PDB entry 5NG1 | X-ray diffraction, 2.20 A resolution | chains D and E of the 6 polymer chains in the assembly

# Chain D
Molecule: Tubulin beta-2B chain
From: Bos taurus
Reference sequence: Q6B856 (TBB2B_BOVIN); the author numbering skips numbers that UniProt does not, so the offset changes along the chain: 1-42 = UniProt 1-42; 45-360 = UniProt 43-358; 369-455 = UniProt 359-445
Amino-acid sequence (445 residues; row label = number of the first residue in the row; note: 10 numbers in that range are skipped by the numbering (no residue carries them; nothing is unmodelled there)):
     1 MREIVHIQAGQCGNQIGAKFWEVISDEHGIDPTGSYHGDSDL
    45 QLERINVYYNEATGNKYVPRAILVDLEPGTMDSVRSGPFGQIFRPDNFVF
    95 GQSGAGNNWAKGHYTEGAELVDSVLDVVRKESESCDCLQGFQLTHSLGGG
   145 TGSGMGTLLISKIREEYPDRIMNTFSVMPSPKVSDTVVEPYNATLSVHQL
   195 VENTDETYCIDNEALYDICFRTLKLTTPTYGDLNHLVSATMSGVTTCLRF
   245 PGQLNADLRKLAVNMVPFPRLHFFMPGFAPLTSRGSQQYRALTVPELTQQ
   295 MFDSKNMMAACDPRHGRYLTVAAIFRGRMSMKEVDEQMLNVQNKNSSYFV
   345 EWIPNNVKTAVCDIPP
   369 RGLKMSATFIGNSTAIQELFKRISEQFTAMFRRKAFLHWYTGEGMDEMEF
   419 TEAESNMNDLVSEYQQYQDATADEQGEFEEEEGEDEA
Disordered / not traced: 442-455
Glycans and other covalent adducts: (-)-ZAMPANOLIDE (Bound form) (ZPN) linked to His-229
Metal / ion sites: Mg2+: Gln-11 (together with GDP)
Small-molecule neighbours:
  - 8WB (2-methoxy-5-(2,3,4-trimethoxyphenyl)cyclohepta-2,4,6-trien-1-one): Val-238, Cys-241, Leu-242, Leu-248, Ala-250, Asp-251, Lys-254, Leu-255, Asn-258, Met-259, Thr-314, Val-315, Ala-316, Ile-318, Asn-350, Val-351, Lys-352, Ala-354, Ile-378
  - GDP (guanosine-5'-diphosphate): Gly-10, Gln-11, Cys-12, Gln-15, Ile-16, Asp-69, Asn-101, Ser-140, Gly-142, Gly-143, Gly-144, Thr-145, Gly-146, Ser-147, Val-171, Pro-173, Val-177, Ser-178, Glu-183, Asn-206, Leu-209, Tyr-224, Leu-227, Asn-228
  - (-)-ZAMPANOLIDE (Bound form) (ZPN; (2Z,4E)-N-[(S)-[(1S,2E,5S,8E,10Z,17S)-3,11-dimethyl-19-methylidene-7,13-dioxo-6,21-dioxabicyclo[15.3.1]henicosa-2,8,10-trien-5-yl](hydroxy)methyl]hexa-2,4-dienamide): Val-23, Leu-217, Leu-230, Ala-233, Phe-272, Pro-274, Leu-275, Thr-276, Arg-278, Gln-281, Arg-284, Ala-285, Leu-286, Glu-290, Gln-294, Pro-360, Arg-369, Leu-371
Curated features (UniProtKB/Swiss-Prot):
  - motif: Met-1 to Ile-4 (MREI motif)
  - binding site (GTP): Gln-11, Glu-71, Ser-140, Gly-144, Thr-145, Gly-146, Asn-206, Asn-228
  - binding site (Mg(2+)): Glu-71
  - modified residue: Ser-40 (Phosphoserine), Thr-57 (Phosphothreonine), Lys-60 (N6-acetyllysine), Ser-174 (Phosphoserine), Thr-287 (Phosphothreonine), Thr-292 (Phosphothreonine), Arg-320 (Omega-N-methylarginine), Glu-448 (5-glutamyl polyglutamate)
  - cross-link (Glycyl lysine isopeptide (Lys-Gly)): Lys-60 (interchain with G-Cter in ubiquitin), Lys-326 (interchain with G-Cter in ubiquitin)
From the paper describing this entry:
  - binding site for 8WB: Ala-250
  - binding site for (-)-ZAMPANOLIDE (Bound form): His-229

# Chain E
Molecule: Stathmin-4
From: Rattus norvegicus
Reference sequence: P63043 (STMN4_RAT); residues 5-145 here correspond to UniProt positions 49-189 (UniProt number = residue number + 44)
Amino-acid sequence (143 residues; row label = number of the first residue in the row):
     3 MADMEVIELNKCTSGQSFEVILKPPSFDGVPEFNASLPRRRDPSLEEIQK
    53 KLEAAEERRKYQEAELLKHLAEKREHEREVIQKAIEENNNFIKMAKEKLA
   103 QKMESNKENREAHLAAMLERLQEKDKHAEEVRKNKELKEEASR
Disordered / not traced: 3-5, 29-43, 144-145
Sequence notes: initiating methionine (3); expression tag (4)
Curated features (UniProtKB/Swiss-Prot):
  - modified residue: Ser-46 (Phosphoserine)

# Chain D / chain E interface
Pairs across the interface (26; chain D residue first):
  Tyr-108(D) with His-129(E), hydrogen bond; Ala-130(E), hydrophobic; Val-133(E), hydrophobic; Arg-134(E), hydrogen bond (backbone-side chain)
  Ala-112(D) with Arg-134(E)
  Ser-155(D) with Leu-123(E); Lys-126(E), hydrogen bond
  Lys-156(D) with Asp-127(E), salt bridge
  Arg-158(D) with Leu-123(E)
  Glu-159(D) with Leu-120(E); Leu-123(E); Asp-127(E)
  Pro-162(D) with Leu-116(E), hydrophobic; Met-119(E); Leu-120(E), hydrophobic
  Gln-193(D) with Lys-126(E), hydrogen bond
  Asn-197(D) with Leu-123(E); Lys-126(E)
  Thr-409(D) with Lys-140(E)
  Gly-410(D) with Lys-137(E)
  Glu-411(D) with Val-133(E); Lys-137(E), salt bridge
  Gly-412(D) with Val-133(E); Asn-136(E); Lys-137(E)
  Glu-417(D) with His-129(E), salt bridge
Also at the interface, not in a pair above, chain D (17 interface residues in all): Thr-109, Asp-163, Met-413
Also at the interface, not in a pair above, chain E (15 interface residues in all): Arg-112, Gln-124

# Overview
17 residues of chain D and 15 residues of chain E are in contact, with 4 hydrogen bonds and 3 salt bridges.
Polar pairs include Lys-156(D)/Asp-127(E), Glu-411(D)/Lys-137(E) and Glu-417(D)/His-129(E). Ligands of chain
D: GDP and compound 8WB. The paper reports a binding site for 8WB at Ala-250(D); a binding site for
(-)-ZAMPANOLIDE (Bound form) at His-229(D).
Chain D is Tubulin beta-2B chain (Bos taurus) and chain E is Stathmin-4 (Rattus norvegicus); the structure,
TUBULIN-MTC-zampanolide complex, was determined by X-ray diffraction together with 5NFZ from the same study.
